8WWA - chains A and F of the 8 polymer chains in the assembly; structure by electron microscopy, 3.32 A resolution.

Chain A (and F):
Molecule: Putative primase C962R
From: African swine fever virus
Notes: chain F of this document is another copy of the same molecule, construct and numbering; everything in this record applies to it too
UniProt: A0A2X0TKI6 (A0A2X0TKI6_ASF); numbering as in UniProt (aligned over 1-962)
Amino-acid sequence (972 residues; numbered 1 to 972; the number before each row is that of its first residue):
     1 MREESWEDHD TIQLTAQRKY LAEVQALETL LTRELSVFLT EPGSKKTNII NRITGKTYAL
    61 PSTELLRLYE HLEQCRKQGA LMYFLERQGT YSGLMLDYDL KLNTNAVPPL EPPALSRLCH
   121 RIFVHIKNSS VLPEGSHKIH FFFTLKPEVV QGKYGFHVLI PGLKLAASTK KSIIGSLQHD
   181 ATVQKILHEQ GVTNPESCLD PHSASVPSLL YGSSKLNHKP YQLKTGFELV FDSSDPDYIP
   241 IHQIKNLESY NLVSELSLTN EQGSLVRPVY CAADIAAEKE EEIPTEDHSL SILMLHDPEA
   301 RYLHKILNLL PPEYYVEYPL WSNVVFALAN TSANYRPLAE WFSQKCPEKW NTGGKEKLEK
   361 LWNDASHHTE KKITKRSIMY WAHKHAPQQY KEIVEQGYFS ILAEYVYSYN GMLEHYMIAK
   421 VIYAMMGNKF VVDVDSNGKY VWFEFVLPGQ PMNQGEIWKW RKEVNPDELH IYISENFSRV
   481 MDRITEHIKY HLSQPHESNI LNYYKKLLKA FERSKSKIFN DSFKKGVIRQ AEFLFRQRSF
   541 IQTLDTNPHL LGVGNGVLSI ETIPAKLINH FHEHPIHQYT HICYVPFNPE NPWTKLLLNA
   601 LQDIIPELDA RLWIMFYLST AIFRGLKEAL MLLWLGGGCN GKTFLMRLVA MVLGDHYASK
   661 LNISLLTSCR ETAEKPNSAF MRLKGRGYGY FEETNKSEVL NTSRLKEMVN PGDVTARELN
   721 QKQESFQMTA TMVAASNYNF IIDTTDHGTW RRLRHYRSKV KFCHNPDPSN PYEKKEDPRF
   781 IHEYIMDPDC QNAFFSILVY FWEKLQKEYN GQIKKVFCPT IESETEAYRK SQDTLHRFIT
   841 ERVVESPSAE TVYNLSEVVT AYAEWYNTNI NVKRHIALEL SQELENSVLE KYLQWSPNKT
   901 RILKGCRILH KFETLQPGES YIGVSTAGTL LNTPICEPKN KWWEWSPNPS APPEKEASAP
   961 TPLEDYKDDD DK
Disordered / not traced: 1-290, 844-852, 897-972 (chain F: 1-290, 846-852, 898-972)
Differences from the reference sequence: expression tag (963-972)
Ion coordination: Mg2+: Thr643 (together with AMP-PNP)
Residues lining bound ligands: AMP-PNP (ANP; phosphoaminophosphonic acid-adenylate ester): Ala600, Asp603, Ile604, Gly637, Gly638, Cys639, Asn640, Gly641, Lys642, Thr643, Phe644, Phe762, Lys775, Glu776, Asp777, Pro778, Phe780, Ile781

Chain A / chain F interface:
Contacting residue pairs (69):
  Tyr409(A) - Ser478(F)
  Tyr409(A) - Phe519(F)  hydrophobic
  Glu414(A) - Ser516(F)
  Glu414(A) - Phe519(F)
  Glu414(A) - Asn520(F)  hydrogen bond
  His415(A) - Phe519(F)  hydrogen bond (backbone-backbone)
  His415(A) - Asp521(F)
  Tyr416(A) - Ser474(F)
  Tyr416(A) - Glu475(F)  hydrogen bond
  Tyr416(A) - Phe519(F)
  Tyr416(A) - Lys524(F)
  Lys420(A) - Glu475(F)  salt bridge
  Tyr440(A) - Asn465(F)
  Arg529(A) - Asp521(F)  salt bridge
  Gln530(A) - Asp521(F)  hydrogen bond
  Gln530(A) - Lys524(F)  hydrogen bond
  Phe533(A) - Asp467(F)
  Phe533(A) - His470(F)
  Arg536(A) - Asp467(F)  salt bridge
  Arg538(A) - Glu444(F)  salt bridge
  Arg538(A) - Arg461(F)
  Arg538(A) - Glu463(F)  salt bridge
  Arg538(A) - Asp467(F)  salt bridge
  Arg538(A) - Glu468(F)  salt bridge
  Ser539(A) - Asn453(F)
  Gln542(A) - Asn453(F)  hydrogen bond
  Leu626(A) - Ile781(F)
  Leu626(A) - His782(F)
  Lys627(A) - His782(F)  hydrogen bond (backbone-side chain)
  Glu628(A) - His782(F)  hydrogen bond (backbone-side chain)
  Arg670(A) - Asn662(F)
  Arg670(A) - Ile663(F)
  Arg670(A) - Glu693(F)  salt bridge
  Ala673(A) - Ser664(F)  hydrogen bond (backbone-side chain)
  Glu674(A) - Asn677(F)
  Asn701(A) - Asn695(F)
  Thr702(A) - Thr694(F)
  Thr702(A) - Asn695(F)
  Ser703(A) - Glu693(F)
  Ser703(A) - Asn695(F)
  Lys706(A) - Asn737(F)
  Glu707(A) - Glu693(F)
  Pro711(A) - Ile781(F)  hydrophobic
  Gly712(A) - Arg647(F)
  Asp713(A) - Lys660(F)
  Asp713(A) - Tyr690(F)
  Arg717(A) - Ser678(F)  hydrogen bond
  Arg717(A) - Leu719(F)
  Gln721(A) - Leu719(F)
  Gln723(A) - Ser678(F)
  Gln723(A) - Ala679(F)
  Gln723(A) - Arg682(F)  hydrogen bond (backbone-side chain)
  Gln727(A) - Arg647(F)  hydrogen bond
  Asp743(A) - Lys696(F)  salt bridge
  Thr744(A) - Lys696(F)
  Thr744(A) - Tyr738(F)  hydrogen bond
  Asp746(A) - Asn737(F)
  Asp746(A) - Tyr738(F)
  His747(A) - Gly638(F)
  His747(A) - Lys761(F)
  Arg751(A) - Gly638(F)
  Arg751(A) - Cys639(F)
  Val859(A) - Asn869(F)
  His875(A) - Thr868(F)
  Ile876(A) - Thr868(F)
  Ala877(A) - Thr868(F)  hydrogen bond (backbone-backbone)
  Ala877(A) - Asn869(F)
  Leu878(A) - Asn869(F)
  Leu878(A) - Ile870(F)  hydrophobic
Other interface residues (no listed pair), chain A (54 interface residues in all): Met412, Gly438, Gly526, Glu671, Thr672, Asn710, Val714, Thr715, Lys722, Glu724, Thr745, Gly748, Gln812
Other interface residues (no listed pair), chain F (52 interface residues in all): Met452, Val464, Ile471, Lys515, Lys525, Thr643, Leu665, Glu671, Pro676, Pro778, Met786

In short:
The interface between chain A and chain F involves 54 residues on one side and 52 on the other; the contacts
include 14 hydrogen bonds and 9 salt bridges. Polar pairs include Lys420(A)-Glu475(F), Arg529(A)-Asp521(F) and
Arg536(A)-Asp467(F). Ligands of chain A: AMP-PNP.
Chain A and chain F are both Putative primase C962R (African swine fever virus); the structure, Structure of
AMPPNP-Form AsfvPrimPol Hexamer, was determined by electron microscopy.
